PDB entry 3H9J | X-ray diffraction, 2.30 A resolution | chains A and B of the 4 polymer chains in the assembly

[Chain A (and B)]
Molecule: MccB protein
Source organism: Escherichia coli
Notes: chain B of this document is another copy of the same molecule, construct and numbering; everything in this record applies to it too
UniProt: Q47506 (Q47506_ECOLX); residue numbers follow UniProt; this construct covers 1-350
Amino-acid sequence (353 residues; row label = number of the first residue in the row; numbers below 1 keep their minus sign (Gly-2 is residue -2)):
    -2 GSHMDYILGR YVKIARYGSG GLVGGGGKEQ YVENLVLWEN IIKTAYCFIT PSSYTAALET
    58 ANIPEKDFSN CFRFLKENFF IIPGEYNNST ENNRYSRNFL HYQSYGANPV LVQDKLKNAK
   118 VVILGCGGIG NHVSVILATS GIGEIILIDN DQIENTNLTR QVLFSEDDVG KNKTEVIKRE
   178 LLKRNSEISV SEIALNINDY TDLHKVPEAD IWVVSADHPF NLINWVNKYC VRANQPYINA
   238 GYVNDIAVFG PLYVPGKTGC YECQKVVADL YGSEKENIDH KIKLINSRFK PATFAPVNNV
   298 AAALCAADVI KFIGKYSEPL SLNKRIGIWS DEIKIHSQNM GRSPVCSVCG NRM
Disordered / not traced: -2 to 0, 263-271, 349-350 (chain B: -2 to 0, 86-88, 264-271, 348-350)
Sequence notes: expression tag (-2 to 0)
Ion coordination: Zn2+: Cys257, Cys260, Cys343, Cys346
Ligand contacts: AMP-CPP (APC; diphosphomethylphosphonic acid adenosyl ester): Gly122, Cys123, Gly124, Gly125, Ile126, Asp146, Asp148, Arg157, Gln158, Lys170, Leu192, Asn193, Ile194, Ser212, Ala213, Asp214, His215, Pro216, Leu219, Tyr239

[Interface between chain A and chain B]
Residue-residue contacts (160; chain A residue first):
  Arg7(A) with Arg285(B), hydrogen bond (side chain-backbone); Phe286(B); Lys287(B), hydrogen bond (backbone-backbone)
  Tyr8(A) with Asn241(B), hydrogen bond (backbone-side chain); Phe286(B); Lys287(B)
  Val9(A) with Phe286(B)
  Lys10(A) with Asn283(B); Phe286(B)
  Ile11(A) with Ile279(B), hydrophobic; Ile282(B), hydrophobic; Asn283(B), hydrogen bond (backbone-side chain)
  Tyr14(A) with Val263(B)
  Gly22(A) with Val240(B); Asn241(B), hydrogen bond (backbone-side chain)
  Gly23(A) with Val240(B); Asp242(B); Ile243(B)
  Gly24(A) with Asp242(B), hydrogen bond (backbone-side chain); Ile243(B)
  Trp35(A) with Ile279(B), hydrophobic
  Glu36(A) with Lys272(B); Ile275(B)
  Ile39(A) with Ile275(B), hydrophobic; Ile279(B), hydrophobic; Ile282(B)
  Lys40(A) with Ile275(B)
  Tyr43(A) with Lys278(B); Leu281(B), hydrophobic; Ile282(B)
  Ile46(A) with Ile282(B), hydrophobic; Arg285(B)
  Asn89(A) with Asn152(B), hydrogen bond (backbone-side chain)
  Arg91(A) with Glu163(B), salt bridge
  Ser93(A) with Thr153(B)
  Arg94(A) with Thr290(B)
  Asn95(A) with Thr156(B), hydrogen bond; Thr290(B)
  Leu97(A) with Lys287(B); Pro288(B); Ala289(B)
  His98(A) with Ala289(B); Thr290(B); Phe291(B)
  Tyr102(A) with Asp242(B); Ser327(B); Asp328(B), hydrogen bond
  Ile133(A) with Asn296(B)
  Thr136(A) with Leu155(B); Thr156(B), hydrogen bond (side chain-backbone)
  Asn152(A) with Asn89(B), hydrogen bond (side chain-backbone); Asn90(B); Arg91(B)
  Thr153(A) with Asn90(B); Arg94(B)
  Leu155(A) with Thr136(B), hydrogen bond (backbone-side chain); Arg181(B)
  Thr156(A) with Asn95(B); Thr136(B), hydrogen bond (backbone-side chain)
  Arg157(A) with Arg94(B)
  Val159(A) with Val132(B), hydrophobic; Arg181(B), hydrogen bond (backbone-side chain)
  Leu160(A) with Arg181(B), hydrogen bond (backbone-side chain)
  Phe161(A) with Arg181(B), hydrogen bond (backbone-side chain)
  Ser162(A) with Lys180(B); Arg181(B)
  Glu163(A) with Arg91(B), salt bridge; Leu179(B); Lys180(B), hydrogen bond (backbone-backbone); Arg181(B); Asn182(B); Ser183(B), hydrogen bond (side chain-backbone)
  Lys180(A) with Ser162(B); Glu163(B), hydrogen bond (backbone-backbone); Asp164(B)
  Arg181(A) with Leu155(B); Val159(B), hydrogen bond (side chain-backbone); Leu160(B); Phe161(B); Glu163(B)
  Asn182(A) with Glu163(B)
  Ser183(A) with Glu163(B), hydrogen bond
  Glu184(A) with Glu163(B)
  Val240(A) with Gly22(B); Gly23(B)
  Asn241(A) with Tyr8(B), hydrogen bond (side chain-backbone); Gly22(B), hydrogen bond (side chain-backbone)
  Asp242(A) with Gly23(B); Gly24(B), hydrogen bond (side chain-backbone); Tyr102(B)
  Ile243(A) with Gly23(B); Gly24(B)
  Lys272(A) with Arg13(B)
  Ile275(A) with Arg13(B); Glu36(B); Ile39(B)
  Asp276(A) with Arg13(B), salt bridge
  Lys278(A) with Ile39(B); Tyr43(B)
  Ile279(A) with Ile11(B), hydrophobic; Trp35(B), hydrophobic; Ile39(B), hydrophobic
  Leu281(A) with Tyr43(B), hydrophobic; Ile46(B), hydrophobic
  Ile282(A) with Val9(B), hydrophobic; Ile11(B), hydrophobic; Ile39(B); Ile46(B), hydrophobic
  Asn283(A) with Lys10(B); Ile11(B), hydrogen bond (side chain-backbone)
  Arg285(A) with Arg7(B), hydrogen bond (backbone-side chain); Ile46(B)
  Phe286(A) with Arg7(B); Tyr8(B); Val9(B)
  Lys287(A) with Arg7(B), hydrogen bond (backbone-backbone); Tyr8(B), hydrogen bond (backbone-backbone); Leu97(B)
  Pro288(A) with Leu97(B)
  Ala289(A) with Tyr8(B); Leu97(B); His98(B)
  Thr290(A) with Arg94(B); Asn95(B); His98(B)
  Phe291(A) with His98(B); Ala304(B), hydrophobic; Tyr313(B)
  Pro293(A) with Ala300(B); Ala304(B), hydrophobic
  Asn296(A) with Ile133(B); Ala300(B)
  Val297(A) with Ala300(B), hydrophobic; Leu301(B), hydrophobic
  Ala300(A) with Pro293(B); Asn296(B); Val297(B), hydrophobic
  Ala304(A) with Phe291(B), hydrophobic; Pro293(B), hydrophobic
  Ile307(A) with Phe291(B), hydrophobic
  Lys308(A) with Ser327(B), hydrogen bond (side chain-backbone)
  Tyr313(A) with Phe291(B)
  Leu317(A) with Ser327(B); Glu329(B)
  Lys321(A) with Ile330(B)
  Ile323(A) with Ile330(B), hydrophobic
  Trp326(A) with Gly24(B)
  Ser327(A) with Lys308(B), hydrogen bond (backbone-side chain); Leu317(B)
  Asp328(A) with Tyr102(B), hydrogen bond; Lys308(B); Leu317(B)
  Glu329(A) with Leu317(B)
  Ile330(A) with Leu317(B); Lys321(B); Ile323(B), hydrophobic; Ile332(B), hydrophobic
  Ile332(A) with Ile330(B), hydrophobic; Lys331(B); Ile332(B)
Also at the interface, not in a pair above, chain A (88 interface residues in all): Leu5, Lys25, Ala42, His129, Val132, Ser137, Ala292, Leu301, Ala303, Ser314, Lys331, Ser334
Also at the interface, not in a pair above, chain B (87 interface residues in all): Leu5, Lys25, Lys40, Ala42, Ser101, His129, Asn274, Ala292, Ile307, Trp326, Ser334

[Summary]
88 residues of chain A face 87 of chain B across their interface; the contacts include 31 hydrogen bonds and 3
salt bridges. Polar pairs include Arg91(A)-Glu163(B), Asp276(A)-Arg13(B) and Arg7(A)-Arg285(B). Ligands of
chain A: AMP-CPP.
Chain A and chain B are both MccB protein (Escherichia coli); the structure, Crystal structure of E. coli MccB
+ AMPCPP + SeMeT MccA, was determined by X-ray diffraction (same publication as 3H5A, 3H5N, 3H5R, 3H9G and
3H9Q).
